Entry 1KTT (X-ray diffraction, 2.10 A resolution); this record covers chains A and B of the 3 polymer chains in the assembly.

# Chain A
Molecule: thrombin
From: Homo sapiens
Notes: EC 3.4.21.5; fragment: light chain
UniProtKB: P00734 (THRB_HUMAN); residues 1-14 here correspond to UniProt positions 336-349 (UniProt number = residue number + 335)
Chain sequence (36 residues; row label = number of the first residue in the row; a row labelled like 14A-14N holds insertion residues (14A, then the next letters in order)):
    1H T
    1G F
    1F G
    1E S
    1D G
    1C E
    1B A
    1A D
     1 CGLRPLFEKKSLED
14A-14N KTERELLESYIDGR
Disordered / not traced: 1H, 1G, 1F, 1E, 1D, 14K-14N
Curated features (UniProtKB/Swiss-Prot):
  - site: Arg-14N (Cleavage)

# Chain B
Molecule: thrombin
From: Homo sapiens
Notes: EC 3.4.21.5; fragment: heavy chain
UniProtKB: P00734 (THRB_HUMAN); the construct lacks a stretch of the UniProt sequence and is renumbered around it, so the offset changes along the chain: 16-36 = UniProt 364-384; 37-60 = UniProt 386-409; 61-77 = UniProt 419-435; 78-97 = UniProt 437-456; 7 more segments
Chain sequence (259 residues; each row starts with the number of its first residue; note: 3 numbers in that range are skipped by the numbering (no residue carries them; nothing is unmodelled there); a row labelled like 60A-60I holds insertion residues (60A, then the next letters in order)):
    16 IVEGSDAEIGMSPWQVMLFRK
   36A S
    37 PQELLCGASLISDRWVLTAAHCLL
60A-60I YPPWDKNFT
    61 ENDLLVRIGKHSRTRYE
   77A R
    78 NIEKISMLEKIYIHPRYNWR
   97A E
    98 NLDRDIALMKLKKPVAFSDYIHPVCLPDRETA
129A-129C ASL
   130 LQAGYKGRVTGWGNLKET
147A-147G WTANVGK
   150 GQPSVLQVVNLPIVERPVCKDSTRIRITDNMFCAG
  184A Y
   185 KP
186A-186D DEGK
   187 RGDACEGDSGGPFVMKSP
204A-204B FN
   205 NRWYQMGIVSWGE
   219 GCD
  221A R
   222 DGKYGFYTHVFRLKKWIQKVIDQFGE
Disordered / not traced: 147A-147G
Disulfides: Cys-42/Cys-58, Cys-168/Cys-182, Cys-191/Cys-220
Small-molecule neighbours: C02 (4-(5-benzenesulfonylamino-1-methyl-1H-benzoimidazol-2-ylmethyl)-benzamidine): His-57, Tyr-60A, Trp-60D, Glu-97A, Asn-98, Leu-99, Ile-174, Asp-189, Ala-190, Cys-191, Ser-195, Val-213, Ser-214, Trp-215, Gly-216, Glu-217, Gly-219, Cys-220, Gly-226
Curated features (UniProtKB/Swiss-Prot):
  - region: Ala-183 to Val-200 (High affinity receptor-binding region which is also known as the TP508 peptide)
  - active site (Charge relay system): His-57, Asp-102, Ser-195
  - glycosylation: Asn-60G (N-linked (GlcNAc...) (complex) asparagine)

# How chain A and chain B interact
Contacting residue pairs (58):
  Cys-1(A) / Pro-120(B)
  Cys-1(A) / Val-121(B)
  Cys-1(A) / Cys-122(B)  disulfide
  Cys-1(A) / Arg-206(B)  hydrogen bond (backbone-side chain)
  Asp-1A(A) / His-119(B)  hydrogen bond (backbone-side chain)
  Asp-1A(A) / Arg-206(B)
  Ala-1B(A) / Arg-206(B)  hydrogen bond (backbone-side chain)
  Glu-1C(A) / Pro-120(B)
  Gly-2(A) / Trp-29(B)
  Gly-2(A) / Pro-120(B)  hydrogen bond (backbone-backbone)
  Gly-2(A) / Val-121(B)
  Gly-2(A) / Cys-122(B)  hydrogen bond (backbone-side chain)
  Gly-2(A) / Arg-206(B)
  Gly-2(A) / Trp-207(B)  hydrogen bond (backbone-backbone)
  Leu-3(A) / His-119(B)  hydrogen bond (backbone-side chain)
  Leu-3(A) / Asn-205(B)
  Leu-3(A) / Arg-206(B)
  Arg-4(A) / Gly-25(B)
  Arg-4(A) / Met-26(B)  hydrogen bond (side chain-backbone)
  Arg-4(A) / Pro-28(B)
  Arg-4(A) / Trp-29(B)
  Arg-4(A) / Arg-137(B)
  Arg-4(A) / Trp-207(B)
  Pro-5(A) / Ser-115(B)
  Pro-5(A) / Asp-116(B)
  Pro-5(A) / His-119(B)
  Leu-6(A) / Asp-116(B)
  Phe-7(A) / Glu-23(B)
  Phe-7(A) / Ile-24(B)
  Phe-7(A) / Gly-25(B)
  Phe-7(A) / Met-26(B)  hydrophobic
  Glu-8(A) / Lys-202(B)  salt bridge
  Glu-8(A) / Asn-205(B)
  Glu-8(A) / Trp-207(B)  hydrogen bond
  Lys-9(A) / His-119(B)
  Asp-14(A) / Glu-23(B)
  Asp-14(A) / Met-26(B)
  Asp-14(A) / Arg-137(B)  salt bridge
  Asp-14(A) / Trp-207(B)
  Lys-14A(A) / Glu-23(B)  hydrogen bond (backbone-side chain)
  Thr-14B(A) / Arg-137(B)  hydrogen bond
  Thr-14B(A) / Asn-159(B)  hydrogen bond
  Glu-14C(A) / Arg-137(B)
  Glu-14C(A) / Lys-202(B)  salt bridge
  Glu-14E(A) / Lys-135(B)  salt bridge
  Glu-14E(A) / Asn-159(B)  hydrogen bond
  Glu-14E(A) / Tyr-184A(B)  hydrogen bond
  Leu-14F(A) / Lys-135(B)
  Leu-14F(A) / Asn-159(B)
  Leu-14F(A) / Trp-207(B)  hydrophobic
  Leu-14G(A) / Pro-204(B)  hydrophobic
  Ser-14I(A) / Gly-133(B)
  Ser-14I(A) / Tyr-134(B)
  Ser-14I(A) / Lys-135(B)  hydrogen bond (side chain-backbone)
  Tyr-14J(A) / Tyr-134(B)  hydrophobic
  Tyr-14J(A) / Lys-135(B)  hydrogen bond (side chain-backbone)
  Tyr-14J(A) / Met-201(B)
  Tyr-14J(A) / Lys-202(B)
Also at the interface, not in a pair above, chain B (26 interface residues in all): Ile-47, Gly-136
Disulfides between the chains: Cys-1(A)/Cys-122(B)

# Overview
21 residues of chain A face 26 of chain B across their interface; the contacts include 1 disulfide bond, 16
hydrogen bonds and 4 salt bridges. Polar contacts include Glu-8(A)/Lys-202(B), Glu-14E(A)/Lys-135(B) and
Asp-14(A)/Arg-137(B). Chain B binds compound C02.
Here chain A is thrombin and chain B is thrombin, both from Homo sapiens. Entry 1KTT (Thrombin inhibitor
complex) was determined by X-ray diffraction (same publication as 1KTS).
